PDB entry 1JY2 | X-ray diffraction, 1.40 A resolution | chains O and R of the 6 polymer chains in the assembly

Chain O (and R):
Name: Fibrinogen beta chain
Organism: Bos taurus
Notes: chain R of this document is another copy of the same molecule, construct and numbering; everything in this record applies to it too
Reference sequence: P02676 (FIBB_BOVIN); residue numbers follow UniProt; this construct covers 61-116
Amino-acid sequence (56 residues; row label = number of the first residue in the row):
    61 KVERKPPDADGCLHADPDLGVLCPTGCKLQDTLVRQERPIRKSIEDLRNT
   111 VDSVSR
Unresolved in the structure: 61-63, 115-116 (chain R: 61-63, 114-116)

Interface between chain O and chain R:
Pairs across the interface - 6 pairs, chain O then chain R:
  Arg-64(O) with Asp-78(R), salt bridge
  Pro-66(O) with Pro-77(R); Asp-78(R)
  Pro-77(O) with Pro-66(R)
  Asp-78(O) with Arg-64(R), salt bridge; Pro-66(R)

Overview:
The chain O/chain R interface involves 4 residues from each chain, with 2 salt bridges. The salt-bridged pair
is Arg-64(O)/Asp-78(R).
Chain O and chain R are both Fibrinogen beta chain (Bos taurus); the structure, Crystal Structure of the
Central Region of Bovine Fibrinogen (E5 fragment) at 1.4 Angstroms Resolution, was determined by X-ray
diffraction (same publication as 1JY3).
